Entry 5DO2 (X-ray diffraction, 2.41 A resolution); this record covers chains A and D of the 3 polymer chains in the assembly.

Chain A:
Molecule: S protein
Source organism: Middle East respiratory syndrome coronavirus
UniProt: W5ZZM0 (W5ZZM0_9BETC); residues 367-606 here = UniProt positions 367-606
Sequence (251 residues; numbered 362 to 612; the number before each row is that of its first residue):
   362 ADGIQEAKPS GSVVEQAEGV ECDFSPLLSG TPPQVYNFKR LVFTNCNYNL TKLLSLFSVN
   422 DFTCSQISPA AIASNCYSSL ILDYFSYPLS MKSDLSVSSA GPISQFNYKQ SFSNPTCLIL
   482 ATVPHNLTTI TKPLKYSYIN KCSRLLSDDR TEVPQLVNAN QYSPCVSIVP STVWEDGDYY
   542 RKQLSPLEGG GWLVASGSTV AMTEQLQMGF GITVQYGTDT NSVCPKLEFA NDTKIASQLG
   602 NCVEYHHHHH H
Disordered / not traced: 362-380, 589-612
Differences from the reference sequence: expression tag (362-366, 607-612)
Disulfides: Cys-383/Cys-407, Cys-425/Cys-478, Cys-437/Cys-585, Cys-503/Cys-526
Covalently attached groups: N-acetylglucosamine (NAG) linked to Asn-487

Chain D:
Molecule: 4C2 light chain
Source organism: Mus musculus
Sequence (214 residues; each row starts with the number of its first residue):
     1 DIQMTQTTSS LSASLGDRVT ISCRASQDIS NYLNWYQQKP DGTVKLLIYY TSRLHSGVPS
    61 RFSGSGSGTD YSLTISNLEQ EDIATYFCQQ GNTLPRTFGG GTKLEIKRAD AAPTVSIFPP
   121 SSEQLTSGGA SVVCFLNNFY PKDINVKWKI DGSERQNGVL NSWTDQDSKD STYSMSSTLT
   181 LTKDEYERHN SYTCEATHKT STSPIVKSFN RNEC
Disulfides: Cys-23/Cys-88, Cys-134/Cys-194

Interface between chain A and chain D:
Pairs across the interface - 17 pairs, chain A then chain D:
  Arg-401(A) with Arg-24(D)
  Val-403(A) with Arg-24(D)
  Thr-405(A) with Thr-5(D)
  Ile-442(A) with Thr-7(D)
  Asn-519(A) with Ser-12(D); Ala-13(D); Asp-17(D), hydrogen bond; Lys-107(D)
  Asn-521(A) with Thr-8(D)
  Gln-522(A) with Leu-11(D); Arg-18(D), hydrogen bond (side chain-backbone); Val-19(D); Thr-20(D), hydrogen bond (side chain-backbone)
  Leu-548(A) with Asn-77(D), hydrogen bond (backbone-side chain)
  Gln-576(A) with Thr-7(D), hydrogen bond (side chain-backbone); Thr-8(D); Ser-9(D)
Other interface residues (no listed pair), chain A (14 interface residues in all): Arg-505, Gln-516, Pro-547, Glu-549, Gly-550
Other interface residues (no listed pair), chain D (18 interface residues in all): Gly-16, Ser-60, Arg-61, Ser-76

Summary:
The interface between chain A and chain D involves 14 residues on one side and 18 on the other, with 5
hydrogen bonds. Polar contacts include Asn-519(A)/Asp-17(D), Gln-522(A)/Arg-18(D) and Gln-522(A)/Thr-20(D).
Covalently linked N-acetylglucosamine: at Asn-487(A).
Here chain A is S protein (Middle East respiratory syndrome coronavirus) and chain D is 4C2 light chain (Mus
musculus). Entry 5DO2 (Complex structure of MERS-RBD bound with 4C2 antibody) was determined by X-ray
diffraction.
